6ZHY - chains A and I of the 9 polymer chains in the assembly; structure by electron microscopy, 3.00 A resolution.

Chain A:
Protein: Histone H3
Organism: Xenopus laevis
UniProtKB: A0A310TTQ1 (A0A310TTQ1_XENLA); residues 0-135 here correspond to UniProt positions 1-136 (UniProt number = residue number + 1)
Chain sequence (136 residues; row label = number of the first residue in the row; numbering starts at 0):
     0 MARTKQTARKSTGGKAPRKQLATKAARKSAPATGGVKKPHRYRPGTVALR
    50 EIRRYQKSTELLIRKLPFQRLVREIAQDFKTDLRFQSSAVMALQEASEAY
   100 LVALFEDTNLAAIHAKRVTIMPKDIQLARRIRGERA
Disordered / not traced: 0-37, 135
Sequence notes: engineered mutation Ala110 (Cys111 in A0A310TTQ1)

Chain I:
Molecule: DNA (110-MER) Widom 601 sequence
Organism: synthetic construct
Sequence (145 nucleotides; row label = number of the first residue in the row; numbers below 1 keep their minus sign (DA-72 is residue -72)):
   -72 ATCAGAATCCCGGTGCCGAGGCCGCTCAATTGGTCGTAGACAGCTCTAGC
   -22 ACCGCTTAAACGCACGTACGCGCTGTCCCCCGCGTTTTAACCGCCAAGGG
    28 GATTACTCCCTAGTCTCCAGGCACGTGTCAGATATATACATCGAT
Disordered / not traced: 38-72

Interface between chain A and chain I:
Residue-residue contacts (14; chain A residue first):
  Arg42(A) with DA-5(I), salt bridge to the phosphate
  Pro43(A) with DA-5(I), sugar contact
  Arg72(A) with DC-23(I), salt bridge to the phosphate
  Arg83(A) with DG-24(I), phosphate contact; DC-23(I), sugar contact
  Phe84(A) with DG-24(I), sugar contact; DC-23(I), hydrogen bond to the phosphate
  Gln85(A) with DG-24(I), hydrogen bond to the phosphate
  Ser86(A) with DG-24(I), hydrogen bond to the phosphate
  Arg116(A) with DG-3(I), phosphate contact; DC-2(I), phosphate contact
  Val117(A) with DG-3(I), hydrogen bond to the phosphate
  Thr118(A) with DG-3(I), hydrogen bond to the phosphate
  Met120(A) with DG-3(I), phosphate contact
Other interface residues (no listed pair), chain A (15 interface residues in all): Arg40, Arg63, Lys115, Lys122
Other interface residues (no listed pair), chain I (9 interface residues in all): DA-14, DA-13, DC-8, DT-6

Overview:
15 residues of chain A and 9 residues of chain I are in contact, with 5 hydrogen bonds and 2 salt bridges.
Among the polar pairs are Phe84(A)-DC-23(I), Gln85(A)-DG-24(I) and Ser86(A)-DG-24(I).
Here chain A is Histone H3 (Xenopus laevis) and chain I is DNA (110-MER) Widom 601 sequence (synthetic
construct). Entry 6ZHY (Cryo-EM structure of the regulatory linker of ALC1 bound to the nucleosome's acidic
patch: hexasome class) was determined by electron microscopy, deposited together with 6ZHX.
